Entry 7V0W (X-ray diffraction, 2.66 A resolution); this record covers chains A and C of the 6 polymer chains in the assembly.

# Chain A (and C)
Protein: Cyclic GMP-AMP synthase
Source organism: Mus musculus
Notes: EC 2.7.7.86; chain C of this document is another copy of the same molecule, construct and numbering; everything in this record applies to it too
UniProtKB: Q8C6L5 (CGAS_MOUSE); numbering as in UniProt (aligned over 147-507)
Chain sequence (364 residues; numbered 144 to 507; the number before each row is that of its first residue):
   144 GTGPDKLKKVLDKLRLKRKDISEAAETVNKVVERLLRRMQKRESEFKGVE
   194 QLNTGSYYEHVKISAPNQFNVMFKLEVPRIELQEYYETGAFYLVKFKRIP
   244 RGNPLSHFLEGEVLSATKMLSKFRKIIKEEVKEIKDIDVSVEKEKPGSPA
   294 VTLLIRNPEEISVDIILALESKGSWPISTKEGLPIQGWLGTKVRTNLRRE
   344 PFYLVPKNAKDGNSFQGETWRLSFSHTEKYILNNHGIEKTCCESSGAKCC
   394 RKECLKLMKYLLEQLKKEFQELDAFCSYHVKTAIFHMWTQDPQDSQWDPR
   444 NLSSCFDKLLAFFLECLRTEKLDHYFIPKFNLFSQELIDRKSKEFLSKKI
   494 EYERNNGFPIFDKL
Not modelled in the structure: 144-148, 239-246, 353-358, 507 (chain C: 144-148, 240-248, 253-255, 353-358, 507)
Sequence notes: expression tag (144-146); engineered mutation Q211 (Glu in Q8C6L5), N213 (Asp in Q8C6L5)
Bound ions: Mn2+: Q211, N213 (together with GTP); Zn2+: H378, C384, C385, C392
Ligand contacts: adenosine monophosphate / GTP: G198, S199, E202, K205, Q211, N213, M215, S291, P292, A293, D307, I309, V348, K350, R364, L365, S366, S368, K402, C419, S420, Y421, K424, H467
Reported in the primary citation:
  - binding site for adenosine monophosphate: D307, S366
  - catalytic residues: D307
  - conformationally variable residues (side-chain flip): R364
  - binding site for the ligand GTP: C419
  - mutagenesis - E211Q/D213N/K382E: decreased binding to dsDNA
  - specificity-determining residues: H467 (proposed by the authors, not directly observed)
  - mutagenesis - R364A (33-fold), H467A: decreased catalytic activity on ATP/GTP
  - mutagenesis - H467A (2-fold): increased catalytic activity on GTP/GTP
  - specificity-determining residues: I309, R364
  - mutagenesis - R364A (10-fold): decreased catalytic activity on GTP/GTP
  - mutagenesis - R364A (4-fold): increased catalytic activity on ATP/ATP
  - mutagenesis - E211Q/D213N: abolished catalytic activity

# Chain A / chain C interface
Pairs across the interface - 35 pairs, chain A then chain C:
  Q329(A) with T383(C); S388(C)
  G330(A) with S388(C)
  L332(A) with K382(C)
  G333(A) with T383(C); E386(C)
  T334(A) with E386(C), hydrogen bond (backbone-side chain); S387(C)
  K335(A) with N376(C); N377(C); E386(C), salt bridge
  N376(A) with K335(C)
  N377(A) with K335(C); K382(C), hydrogen bond (backbone-side chain)
  G379(A) with K382(C), hydrogen bond (backbone-side chain)
  I380(A) with I380(C); E381(C); K382(C), hydrogen bond (backbone-backbone); T383(C)
  E381(A) with I380(C); Q436(C)
  K382(A) with L332(C); N377(C), hydrogen bond (side chain-backbone); G379(C), hydrogen bond (side chain-backbone); I380(C), hydrogen bond (backbone-backbone); K382(C)
  T383(A) with Q329(C); G333(C)
  E386(A) with G333(C); T334(C), hydrogen bond (side chain-backbone); K335(C), salt bridge
  S387(A) with T334(C)
  S388(A) with Q329(C); G330(C)
  Q436(A) with E381(C), hydrogen bond
Interface residues without a listed pair, chain A (18 interface residues in all): W331
Interface residues without a listed pair, chain C (19 interface residues in all): W331, H378

# In short
18 residues of chain A and 19 residues of chain C are in contact; the contacts include 9 hydrogen bonds and 2
salt bridges. Among the polar pairs are K335(A)-E386(C), T334(A)-E386(C) and N377(A)-K382(C). From the paper:
the catalytic residue D307(A); R364A and H467A of chain A reduce catalytic activity on ATP/GTP; 4
substitutions were tested in all.
Chain A and chain C are both Cyclic GMP-AMP synthase (Mus musculus); the structure, Structure of Ternary
Complex of cGAS with dsDNA and Bound 5 -pppG(2,5 )pA, was determined by X-ray diffraction (same publication as
7UUX, 7UXW, 7UYQ, 7UYZ, 7UZR, 8EAE and 14 further entries).
